PDB entry 8P8W | electron microscopy, 8.70 A resolution (very low resolution: no residue pairs are listed; an interface is given only as per-side residue counts) | chains 3 and m of the 58 polymer chains in the assembly

Chain 3:
Molecule: 23S ribosomal RNA
Organism: Mycoplasmoides pneumoniae M129
Sequence (2907 nucleotides; numbered 1 to 2907; the number before each row is that of its first residue):
     1 UACAAUAAGU UACUAAGGGC UUAUGGUGGA UGCCUUGGCA CUAAUAGGCG AUGAAGGACG
    61 UGUUAACCUG CGAUAAGCUU CGGGUAGGUG GUAAGAACCU CAGAUCCGGA GAUUUCCGAA
   121 UGGAGCAAUC CGGUAGUUGG AAACAGCUAU CAUUAAUUGA UGAAUAAAUA GUCAAUUAAA
   181 GCAAUACGUG GUGAAGUGAA ACAUCUCAGU AGCCACAGGA AAAGAAAACG AAUGUGAUUC
   241 CGUGUGUAGU GGCGAGCGAA AGCGGAACAG GCCAAACUUA UCAUUAGAUA GGGGUUGUAG
   301 GGCUUGCAAU GUGGACUUGA AAACGAUAGA AGAAGCUGUU GGAAAGCAGC GCGCAAAAGG
   361 GUGAUAGCCC CGUAUUUGAA AUUGUUUUCA UACCUAGCGA GAUCCCUGAG UAGCUCGGAA
   421 AACGUUAUUU UGAGUGAAUC UGCCCAGACC AUUGGGUAAG CCUAAAUACU AAUUAGUGAC
   481 CGAUAGCGAA ACAGUACCGU GAGGGAAAGG UGAAAAGAAC CCAGAGAUGG GAGUGAAAUA
   541 GAUUCUGAAA CCAUAUGCCU ACAACGUGUC AGAGCACAUU AAUGUGUGAU GGCGUGCGUU
   601 UUGAAGUAUG AGCCGGCGAG UUAUGAUAGC AAGCGUUAGU UAACCAGGAG AUGGGGAGCU
   661 GUAGCGAAAG CGAGUUUUAA AAGAGCGUUU GUUUGUUAUU AUAGACCCGA AACGGGUUGA
   721 GCUAGUCAUG AGCAGGUUGA AGGUUGAGUA ACAUCAACUG GAGGACCGAA CCGACUCUCG
   781 UUGAAACGAU AGCGGAUGAC UUGUGAUUAG GGGUGAAAUU CCAAUCGAAA UCCGUGAUAG
   841 CUGGUUCUCG UCGAAAUAGC UUUAAGGCUA GCGUGAGAUC ACAAAUAAGU GGAGGUAAAG
   901 CUACUGAAUG UAUGAUGGCG CCACCUAGGC GUACUGAAUA CAAUUAAACU CUGAAUGCCA
   961 UUUAUUUUAU UCUCGCAGUC AGACAGUGGG GGAUAAGCUU CAUUGUCAAG AGGGGAAGAG
  1021 CCCAGAUCAU UAAAUAAGGU CCCCAAAAUA UACUAAGUGG AAAAGGAUGU GAAAGUGCUA
  1081 AAACAGCAAG GAUGUUGGCU UAGAAGCAGC CAUCGUUUAA AGAGUGCGUA ACAGCUCACU
  1141 UGUCGAGUGU UUUUGCGCCG AAGAUGUAAC GGGGCUAAGU AUAUUACCGA AUUUAUGGAU
  1201 AAGAUUUAUA UCUUGUGGUA GACGAGCGUU GUAUUGGAGU UGAAGUCAAA GCGUGAGCAU
  1261 UGGUGGAUCC AAUACAAGUG AGAAUGCCGG CAUGAGUAAC GCUUGGGAGU GAGAAUCUCC
  1321 CAAACCGAUU GACUAAGGUU UCCUGGACCA GGGUCGUCCU UCCAGGGUUA GUCUGGACCU
  1381 AAGCUGAGGC UGAAAAGCGU AGGCGAUGGA CAACAGGUUA AUAUUCCUGU ACUUACAGUU
  1441 AGACUGAUGG AGUGACAAAG AAGGUUUUCC ACCCCCAUAA UUGGAUUUGG GGAUAAAUCA
  1501 UAAGGUGGUA CAAUAGGCAA AUCCGUUGUG CAUAACAUUG AGUGAUGAUG UCGAGUGAAU
  1561 GAGUGAUCAA GUAGCGAAGG UGGUAUUAAU CAUGCUUUCA AGAAAAGCUU CUAGGGUUAA
  1621 UCUAGCUGUA ACCAGUACCG AGAACGAACA CACGUAGUCA AGGAGAGGAU CCUAAGGUUA
  1681 GCGAGUGAAC UAUAGCCAAG GAACUCUGCA AAUUAACCCC GUAAGUUAGC GAGAAGGGGU
  1741 GCUUAUGUAA AAGUAAGCCG CAGUGAAGAA CGAGGGGGGA CUGUUUAACU AAAACACAAC
  1801 UCUAUGCCAA ACCGUAAGGU GAUGUAUAUG GGGUGACACC UGCCCAGUGC UGGAAGGUUA
  1861 AAGAAGGAGG UUAGCGCAAG CGAAGCUUUU AACUGAAGCC CCAGUGAACG GCGGCCGUAA
  1921 CUAUAACGGU CCUAAGGUAG CGAAAUUCCU AGUCGGGUAA AUUCCGUCCC GCUUGAAUGG
  1981 UGUAACCAUC UCUUGACUGU CUCGGCUAUA GACUCGGUGA AAUCCAGGUA CGGGUGAAGA
  2041 CACCCGUUAG GCGCAACGGG ACGGAAAGAC CCCGUGAAGC UUUACUGUAG CUUAAUAUUG
  2101 AUCAGGACAU UAUCAUGUAG AGAAUAGGUA GGAGCAAUCG AUGCAAGUUC GCUAGGACUU
  2161 GUUGAUGCGA AAGGUGGAAU ACUACCCUUG GUUGUGUGCU GUUCUAAUUG GUAACUGUUA
  2221 UCCAGUUUCA AGACAGUGUU AGGUGGGCAG UUUGACUGGG GCGGUCGCCU CCUAAAAGGU
  2281 AACGGAGGCG UACAAAGGUA CCUUCAGUAC GGUUGGAAAU CGUAUGUAGA GUGUAAUGGU
  2341 GUAAGGGUGC UUGACUGUGA GACAUACAGG UCGAACAGGU GAGAAAUCAG GUCAUAGUGA
  2401 UCCGGUGGUC CAGUAUGGAA UGGCCAUCGC UCAACGGAUA AAAGCUACUC CGGGGAUAAC
  2461 AGGCUGAUAC UGCCCAAGAG UUCAUAUCGA CGGCAGUGUU UGGCACCUCG AUGUCGACUC
  2521 AUCUCAUCCU CGAGCUGAAG CAGGUUCGAA GGGUUCGGCU GUUCGCCGAU UAAAGAGAUA
  2581 CGUGAGUUGG GUUCAAACCG UCGUGAGACA GGUUGGUCCC UAUCUAUUGU GCCCGUAGGA
  2641 AGAUUGAAGA GUGUUGCUUC UAGUACGAGA GGACCGAAGC GAGGACACCU CUUAUGCUCC
  2701 AGUUGUAGCG CCAGCUGCAC CGCUGGGUAG UAACGUGUCU AUUAGAUAAA CGCUGAAAGC
  2761 AUCUAAGUGU GAAACUAUCU CAAAGAUUAA UCUUCCCAUU UCGCAAGAAA GUAAGAGCCG
  2821 UCAAAGACGA UGACGUUGAU AGGUUACAGG UGUAAGCAUA GUGAUAUGUU GAGCUGAGUA
  2881 AUACUAAUUG CUCGAGGACU UAUUGGA
Disordered / not traced: 1-7, 2901-2907
Modified residues: 1MG (1N-methylguanosine-5'-monophosphate) at position 783; OMG (o2'-methylguanosine-5'-monophosphate) at position 2259; 2MA (2-methyladenosine-5'-monophosphate) at position 2511
Metal / ion sites: Mg2+ site 1: A16, G17; Mg2+ site 2 near G196 (its only coordinating residue here); Mg2+ site 3 near U197 (its only coordinating residue here); Mg2+ site 4: A201, C202; Mg2+ site 5 near A222 (its only coordinating residue here); Mg2+ site 6 near A331 (its only coordinating residue here); Mg2+ site 7 near A333 (its only coordinating residue here); Mg2+ site 8 near A366 (its only coordinating residue here); Mg2+ site 9: U428, C445; Mg2+ site 10 near G442 (its only coordinating residue here); Mg2+ site 11: G447, A2415; Mg2+ site 12 near A458 (its only coordinating residue here); 133 more Mg2+ sites not listed; 1 more K+ sites not listed
Small-molecule neighbours: chloramphenicol (CLM): G2068, A2069, A2459, C2460, 2MA_2511, U2512, G2513, U2514, U2593

Chain m:
Molecule: 50S ribosomal protein L17
Organism: Mycoplasmoides pneumoniae M129
UniProt: Q59547 (RL17_MYCPN); numbering as in UniProt (aligned over 1-124)
Sequence (124 residues; row label = number of the first residue in the row):
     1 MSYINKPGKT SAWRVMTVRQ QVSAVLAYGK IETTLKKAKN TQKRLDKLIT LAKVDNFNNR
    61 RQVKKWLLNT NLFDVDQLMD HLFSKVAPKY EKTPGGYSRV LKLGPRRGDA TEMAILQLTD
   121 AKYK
Disordered / not traced: 1, 121-124

How chain 3 and chain m interact:
At this resolution (9 A) residue pairs are not listed: 60 residues of chain 3 and 64 of chain m lie at the interface.

Summary:
The interface between chain 3 and chain m involves 60 residues on one side and 64 on the other. Chain 3 binds
chloramphenicol. A16(3) and G17(3) coordinate Mg2+ site 1. The Mg2+ site 4 is built by A201(3) and C202(3).
Here chain 3 is 23S ribosomal RNA and chain m is 50S ribosomal protein L17, both from Mycoplasmoides
pneumoniae M129. Entry 8P8W (Mycoplasma pneumoniae di-ribosome in chloramphenicol-treated cells (following
70S)) was determined by electron microscopy (same publication as 8P6P, 8P7X, 8P7Y, 8P8B and 8P8V).
